PDB entry 9C1M | electron microscopy, 2.76 A resolution | chains A and K of the 18 polymer chains in the assembly

Chain A (and K):
Name: DUF4297 domain-containing protein
Organism: Bacillus sp. HMF5848
Notes: chain K of this document is another copy of the same molecule, construct and numbering; everything in this record applies to it too
Reference sequence: A0A428J1H2 (A0A428J1H2_9BACI); residue numbers follow UniProt; this construct covers 1-436
Amino-acid sequence (436 residues; numbered 1 to 436; the number before each row is that of its first residue):
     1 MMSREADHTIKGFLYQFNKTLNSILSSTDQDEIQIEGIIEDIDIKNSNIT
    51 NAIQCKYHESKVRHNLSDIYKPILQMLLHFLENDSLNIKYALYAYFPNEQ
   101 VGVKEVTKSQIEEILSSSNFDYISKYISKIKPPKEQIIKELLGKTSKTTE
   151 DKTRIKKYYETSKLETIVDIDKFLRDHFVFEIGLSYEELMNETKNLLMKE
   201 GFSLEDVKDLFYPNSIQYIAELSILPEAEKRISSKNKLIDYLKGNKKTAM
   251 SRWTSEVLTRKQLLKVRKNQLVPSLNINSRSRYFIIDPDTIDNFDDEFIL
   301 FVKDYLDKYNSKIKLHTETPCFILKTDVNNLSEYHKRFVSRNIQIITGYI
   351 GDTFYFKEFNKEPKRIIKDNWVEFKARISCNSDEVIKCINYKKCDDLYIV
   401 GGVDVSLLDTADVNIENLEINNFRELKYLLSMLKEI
What the authors report for this chain:
  - catalytic residues: Asp-41, Glu-59, Lys-61 (proposed by the authors, not directly observed)
  - mutagenesis - D41A, E59A, K61A: abolished catalytic activity

Interface between chain A and chain K:
Contacting residue pairs (32; chain A residue first):
  Ser-332(A) / Ile-350(K)
  Ser-332(A) / Gly-351(K)
  His-335(A) / Ile-350(K)
  Lys-336(A) / Ile-350(K)
  Lys-336(A) / Asp-352(K)  salt bridge
  Lys-336(A) / Thr-353(K)
  Lys-336(A) / Tyr-355(K)
  Val-339(A) / Lys-357(K)  hydrogen bond (backbone-side chain)
  Val-339(A) / Glu-358(K)
  Ser-340(A) / Tyr-355(K)
  Asn-342(A) / Lys-357(K)  hydrogen bond
  Gln-344(A) / Glu-358(K)
  Ile-350(A) / His-335(K)
  Ile-350(A) / Lys-336(K)
  Ile-350(A) / Val-339(K)  hydrophobic
  Gly-351(A) / Lys-336(K)
  Asp-352(A) / Lys-336(K)
  Thr-353(A) / Lys-336(K)
  Tyr-355(A) / Lys-336(K)
  Tyr-355(A) / Val-339(K)  hydrophobic
  Tyr-355(A) / Ser-340(K)
  Lys-357(A) / Val-339(K)  hydrogen bond (side chain-backbone)
  Lys-357(A) / Asn-342(K)  hydrogen bond
  Glu-358(A) / Val-339(K)
  Lys-364(A) / Ile-366(K)
  Lys-364(A) / Trp-371(K)
  Arg-365(A) / Ile-366(K)
  Ile-366(A) / Ile-366(K)  hydrophobic
  Trp-371(A) / Lys-364(K)
  Trp-371(A) / Trp-371(K)  hydrophobic
  Trp-371(A) / Glu-373(K)
  Glu-373(A) / Trp-371(K)
Other interface residues (no listed pair), chain K (20 interface residues in all): Ser-332, Gln-344, Arg-365, Asp-369

In short:
19 residues of chain A face 20 of chain K across their interface, with 4 hydrogen bonds and 1 salt bridge.
Among the polar pairs are Lys-336(A)/Asp-352(K), Val-339(A)/Lys-357(K) and Asn-342(A)/Lys-357(K). The paper
reports catalytic residues Asp-41(A), Glu-59(A) and Lys-61(A); D41A, E59A and K61A of chain A abolish
catalytic activity.
Both chains are DUF4297 domain-containing protein (Bacillus sp. HMF5848). Entry 9C1M (HerA-DUF assembly 1) was
determined by electron microscopy together with 9C1N, 9C1O, 9C1X and 9C5X from the same study.
